PDB entry 6RDC | electron microscopy, 3.20 A resolution | chains 2 and 4 of the 31 polymer chains in the assembly

Chain 2:
Name: ASA-2: Polytomella F-ATP synthase associated subunit 2
From: Polytomella sp. Pringsheim 198.80
Sequence (441 residues; each row starts with the number of its first residue):
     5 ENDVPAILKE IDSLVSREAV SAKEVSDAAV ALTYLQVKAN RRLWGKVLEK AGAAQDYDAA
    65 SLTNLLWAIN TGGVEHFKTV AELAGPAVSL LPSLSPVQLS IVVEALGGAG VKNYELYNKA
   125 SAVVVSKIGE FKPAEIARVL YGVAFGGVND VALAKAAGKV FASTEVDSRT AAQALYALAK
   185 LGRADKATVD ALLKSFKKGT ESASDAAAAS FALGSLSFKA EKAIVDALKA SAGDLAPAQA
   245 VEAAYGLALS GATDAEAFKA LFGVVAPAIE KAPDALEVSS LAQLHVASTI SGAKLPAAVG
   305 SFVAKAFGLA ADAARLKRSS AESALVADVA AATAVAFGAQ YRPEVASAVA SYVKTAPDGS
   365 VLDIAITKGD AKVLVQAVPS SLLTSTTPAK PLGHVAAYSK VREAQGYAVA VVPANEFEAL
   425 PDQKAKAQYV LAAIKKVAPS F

Chain 4:
Name: Mitochondrial ATP synthase associated protein ASA4
From: Polytomella sp. Pringsheim 198.80
Reference sequence: D7NIZ2 (D7NIZ2_9CHLO); numbering as in UniProt (aligned over 1-294)
Sequence (294 residues; numbered 1 to 294; the number before each row is that of its first residue):
     1 ATEPAVSKKE VLYFLSSKDA ESSTAVKSYL KSLYAGAQVE ATETDASELI AQLEKKYLSA
    61 QVVEPGVHNI ALPLGESGSA PVKRYAAELF NLGAQAGFEC PFIEVSKKFG QETATSETVK
   121 DVLNKTKSYV SADYNAALNE VLSSVEAEIN GPVLFDGKTE GFKKFAAKAK AVAVSRGLPA
   181 DTILAYCAGS ANEDAADKVS KEFFTWFESA YTADAAAEVK AIEAEAASIL DRHLAKPVAQ
   241 IRKEQASAYA SLLKRAETAK GAKWAEKYLE DVKAVQWFDA SVAEAPASGP KVAA
Disordered / not traced: 1-4

Chain 2 / chain 4 interface:
Pairs across the interface (71):
  F81(2) with E88(4)
  K82(2) with A71(4); R84(4)
  A85(2) with R84(4)
  E86(2) with P81(4); R84(4), salt bridge
  G89(2) with A80(4)
  K116(2) with A87(4); F90(4); Y211(4), hydrogen bond (backbone-side chain)
  N117(2) with K83(4); E208(4)
  Y118(2) with F204(4); E208(4), hydrogen bond (backbone-side chain); Y211(4)
  E119(2) with K83(4), salt bridge; E208(4), hydrogen bond (backbone-side chain)
  N122(2) with K201(4); T205(4)
  S125(2) with K201(4), hydrogen bond
  N153(2) with D197(4)
  D154(2) with D197(4); K201(4), salt bridge
  V155(2) with E193(4); D197(4), hydrogen bond (backbone-side chain)
  K159(2) with E193(4), salt bridge; D194(4), salt bridge
  R187(2) with E193(4), salt bridge
  E274(2) with Y34(4)
  P277(2) with Y34(4), hydrophobic
  D278(2) with K27(4); K31(4)
  V282(2) with L15(4), hydrophobic; L30(4), hydrophobic
  L285(2) with L30(4), hydrophobic
  A302(2) with Y34(4)
  V303(2) with Y34(4), hydrophobic
  F306(2) with L30(4); Y34(4), hydrophobic
  K309(2) with L33(4), hydrogen bond (side chain-backbone); G36(4); A37(4), hydrogen bond (side chain-backbone)
  L313(2) with K8(4); L12(4); L15(4); Y29(4), hydrophobic; L33(4), hydrophobic; V39(4), hydrophobic
  D316(2) with K8(4), salt bridge; L12(4); T42(4), hydrogen bond
  A317(2) with L12(4); L15(4), hydrophobic
  L320(2) with K9(4); L12(4), hydrophobic; Y13(4)
  K321(2) with L12(4); Y13(4), hydrogen bond (side chain-backbone); S16(4), hydrogen bond; Q95(4), hydrogen bond (side chain-backbone)
  R322(2) with E99(4)
  S323(2) with E99(4)
  S324(2) with E99(4); K107(4)
  V357(2) with T44(4)
  D362(2) with V39(4)
  G363(2) with A41(4); T42(4), hydrogen bond (backbone-backbone)
  V365(2) with T42(4); T44(4)
  S389(2) with E193(4)
Other interface residues (no listed pair), chain 2 (44 interface residues in all): A88, A156, I273, A314, T359, T390
Other interface residues (no listed pair), chain 4 (43 interface residues in all): V26, Q38, E40, K55, N91, G97

Overview:
The interface between chain 2 and chain 4 involves 44 residues on one side and 43 on the other, with 12
hydrogen bonds and 7 salt bridges. Polar pairs include E86(2)-R84(4), E119(2)-K83(4) and D154(2)-K201(4).
Chain 2 is ASA-2: Polytomella F-ATP synthase associated subunit 2 and chain 4 is Mitochondrial ATP synthase
associated protein ASA4, both from Polytomella sp. Pringsheim 198.80; the structure, CryoEM structure of
Polytomella F-ATP synthase, Primary rotary state 2, composite map, was determined by electron microscopy,
deposited together with 6RD4, 6RD5, 6RD6, 6RD7, 6RD8, 6RD9 and 46 further entries.
